9C8G - chains A and B of the 4 polymer chains in the assembly; structure by electron microscopy, 2.64 A resolution.

== Chain A ==
Molecule: VP1
Organism: Human enterovirus D68
Reference sequence: A0A8D5ZMD3 (A0A8D5ZMD3_HED68); the author numbering skips numbers that UniProt does not, so the offset changes along the chain: 1-293 = UniProt 565-857; 295-297 = UniProt 858-860
Chain sequence (296 residues; numbered 1 to 297; 1 number in that range is skipped by the numbering (no residue carries it; nothing is unmodelled there); the number before each row is that of its first residue):
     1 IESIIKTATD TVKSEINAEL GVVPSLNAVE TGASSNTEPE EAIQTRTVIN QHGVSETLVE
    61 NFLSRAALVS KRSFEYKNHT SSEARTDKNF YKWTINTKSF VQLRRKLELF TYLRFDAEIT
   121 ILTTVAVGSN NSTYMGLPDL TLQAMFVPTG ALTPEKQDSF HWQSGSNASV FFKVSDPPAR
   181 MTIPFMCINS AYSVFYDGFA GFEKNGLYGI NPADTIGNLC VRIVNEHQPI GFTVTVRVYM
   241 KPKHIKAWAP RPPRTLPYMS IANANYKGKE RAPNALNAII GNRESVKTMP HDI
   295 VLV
Disordered / not traced: 296-297
Differences from the reference sequence: conflict Val295 (Arg858 in A0A8D5ZMD3)

== Chain B ==
Molecule: VP2
Organism: Human enterovirus D68
Reference sequence: A0A286KB20 (A0A286KB20_HED68); residues 1-248 here correspond to UniProt positions 70-317 (UniProt number = residue number + 69)
Chain sequence (248 residues; row label = number of the first residue in the row):
     1 SPSAEACGYS DRVLQLKLGN SAIVTQEAAN YCCAYGEWPN YLPDHEAVAI DKPTQPETAT
    61 DRFYTLKSVK WETESTGWWW KLPDALNNIG MFGQNVQHHY LYRSGFLIHV QCNATKFHQG
   121 ALLVVAIPEH QRGAHNTTTS PGFDDIMKGE EGGTFNHPYV LDDGTSLACA TIFPHQWINL
   181 RTNNSATIVL PWMNAAPMDF PLRHNQWTLA IIPVVPLGTR TVSSMVPITV SIAPMCCEFN
   241 GLRHAITQ
Disordered / not traced: 1-10, 247-248

== How chain A and chain B interact ==
Pairs across the interface (118; chain A residue first):
  Val29(A) - His175(B)
  Val29(A) - Trp177(B)
  Glu30(A) - Ala29(B)
  Glu30(A) - Gln176(B)  hydrogen bond (backbone-side chain)
  Glu30(A) - Trp177(B)
  Glu30(A) - Asn179(B)
  Glu30(A) - Asn183(B)
  Thr31(A) - Ala29(B)
  Thr31(A) - Asn30(B)
  Thr31(A) - His175(B)
  Thr31(A) - Gln176(B)  hydrogen bond (backbone-side chain)
  Gly32(A) - His175(B)
  Thr111(A) - Pro128(B)
  Thr111(A) - Glu129(B)
  Tyr112(A) - Glu129(B)  hydrogen bond
  Tyr112(A) - Met193(B)  hydrogen bond (side chain-backbone)
  Tyr112(A) - Asn194(B)  hydrogen bond (side chain-backbone)
  Tyr112(A) - Ala195(B)
  Asn189(A) - Ala195(B)
  Asn189(A) - Ala196(B)
  Ser190(A) - Ala195(B)  hydrogen bond (backbone-backbone)
  Ala191(A) - Ala195(B)
  Ser193(A) - Glu129(B)
  Ser193(A) - Ala195(B)
  Val194(A) - Gln131(B)
  Phe195(A) - Glu129(B)
  Phe195(A) - Gln131(B)
  Tyr196(A) - Glu129(B)
  Tyr196(A) - Gln131(B)  hydrogen bond (backbone-side chain)
  Tyr196(A) - Asp199(B)
  Tyr196(A) - His204(B)
  Asp197(A) - Lys81(B)  salt bridge
  Asp197(A) - Glu129(B)
  Asp197(A) - His130(B)
  Asp197(A) - Ile146(B)
  Asp197(A) - His204(B)
  Asp197(A) - Asn205(B)  hydrogen bond (backbone-backbone)
  Gly198(A) - Arg203(B)
  Gly198(A) - His204(B)
  Phe199(A) - Pro141(B)
  Phe199(A) - Gly142(B)
  Phe199(A) - Phe143(B)  hydrophobic
  Phe199(A) - Met147(B)  hydrophobic
  Phe199(A) - Arg203(B)  hydrogen bond (backbone-backbone)
  Gly201(A) - Arg203(B)
  Phe202(A) - Tyr100(B)  hydrophobic
  Phe202(A) - Phe200(B)  hydrophobic
  Phe202(A) - Arg203(B)  hydrogen bond (backbone-side chain)
  Glu203(A) - Arg203(B)  hydrogen bond (backbone-side chain)
  Lys204(A) - Phe143(B)
  Lys204(A) - Arg203(B)
  Tyr208(A) - His130(B)  hydrogen bond (side chain-backbone)
  Tyr208(A) - Gln131(B)
  Tyr208(A) - Arg132(B)  hydrogen bond (side chain-backbone)
  Tyr208(A) - Ser140(B)
  Tyr208(A) - Pro141(B)
  Tyr208(A) - Ile146(B)
  Gly209(A) - Gln131(B)
  Ala249(A) - Tyr35(B)
  Ala249(A) - Pro128(B)  hydrophobic
  Ala249(A) - Met193(B)  hydrophobic
  Pro250(A) - Ile172(B)
  Pro250(A) - Phe173(B)
  Arg251(A) - Ile127(B)
  Arg251(A) - Pro128(B)  hydrogen bond (side chain-backbone)
  Arg251(A) - Glu129(B)  hydrogen bond (side chain-backbone)
  Arg251(A) - Asp163(B)  salt bridge
  Arg251(A) - Ile172(B)
  Arg251(A) - Phe173(B)
  Pro252(A) - Leu161(B)  hydrophobic
  Pro252(A) - Thr165(B)
  Pro252(A) - Ser166(B)
  Pro252(A) - Cys169(B)
  Pro252(A) - Ala170(B)  hydrophobic
  Pro252(A) - Ile172(B)
  Pro252(A) - Phe173(B)
  Pro253(A) - Thr165(B)
  Pro253(A) - Ser166(B)
  Pro253(A) - Cys169(B)
  Arg254(A) - Asp163(B)  hydrogen bond (side chain-backbone)
  Arg254(A) - Gly164(B)
  Thr255(A) - Gly164(B)  hydrogen bond (backbone-backbone)
  Thr255(A) - Thr165(B)  hydrogen bond (side chain-backbone)
  Thr255(A) - Ser166(B)
  Leu256(A) - Val160(B)  hydrophobic
  Leu256(A) - Gly164(B)  hydrogen bond (backbone-backbone)
  Ser260(A) - Thr138(B)
  Ala262(A) - Gln131(B)  hydrogen bond (backbone-side chain)
  Asn263(A) - Gln131(B)
  Asn263(A) - Thr138(B)  hydrogen bond (side chain-backbone)
  Asn263(A) - Thr139(B)
  Asn263(A) - Ser140(B)  hydrogen bond
  Ala264(A) - Gln131(B)
  Ala264(A) - Gly133(B)
  Ala264(A) - Asp163(B)
  Asn265(A) - Gly133(B)
  Asn265(A) - Ala134(B)  hydrogen bond (side chain-backbone)
  Asn265(A) - Thr137(B)  hydrogen bond (side chain-backbone)
  Asn265(A) - Thr138(B)
  Asn265(A) - Thr139(B)  hydrogen bond (side chain-backbone)
  Asn265(A) - Pro141(B)
  Tyr266(A) - Gly133(B)
  Tyr266(A) - Ala134(B)
  Tyr266(A) - His135(B)
  Tyr266(A) - Asn136(B)
  Tyr266(A) - His157(B)  hydrogen bond
  Tyr266(A) - Asp162(B)  hydrogen bond
  Tyr266(A) - Asp163(B)
  Tyr266(A) - Gly164(B)
  Lys267(A) - Asn136(B)
  Leu276(A) - His135(B)
  Leu276(A) - His157(B)
  Leu276(A) - Tyr159(B)
  Leu276(A) - Val160(B)
  Asn277(A) - Tyr159(B)
  Ala278(A) - Tyr159(B)
  Ile279(A) - Tyr159(B)  hydrogen bond (backbone-side chain)
  Ile279(A) - Val160(B)  hydrophobic
Other interface residues (no listed pair), chain A (45 interface residues in all): Leu207, Met259, Ala275, Ile280
Other interface residues (no listed pair), chain B (56 interface residues in all): Cys32, Asn156, Thr182, Gln206, Trp207

== In short ==
45 residues of chain A face 56 of chain B across their interface; the contacts include 28 hydrogen bonds and 2
salt bridges. Among the polar pairs are Asp197(A)-Lys81(B), Arg251(A)-Asp163(B) and Glu30(A)-Gln176(B).
Here chain A is VP1 and chain B is VP2, both from Human enterovirus D68. Entry 9C8G (Cryo-EM Structure of
EV-D68 A2 Inactivated Virus Particle) was determined by electron microscopy together with 9C3J, 9C4A, 9C8F,
9C8H and 9C8I from the same study.
